3UN8 - chains Z and a of the 28 polymer chains in the assembly; structure by X-ray diffraction, 2.70 A resolution.

# Chain Z
Protein: Proteasome component C5
From: Saccharomyces cerevisiae
Notes: EC 3.4.25.1
UniProt: P23724 (PSB1_YEAST); residues 1-222 here correspond to UniProt positions 20-241 (UniProt number = residue number + 19)
Sequence (222 residues; each row starts with the number of its first residue):
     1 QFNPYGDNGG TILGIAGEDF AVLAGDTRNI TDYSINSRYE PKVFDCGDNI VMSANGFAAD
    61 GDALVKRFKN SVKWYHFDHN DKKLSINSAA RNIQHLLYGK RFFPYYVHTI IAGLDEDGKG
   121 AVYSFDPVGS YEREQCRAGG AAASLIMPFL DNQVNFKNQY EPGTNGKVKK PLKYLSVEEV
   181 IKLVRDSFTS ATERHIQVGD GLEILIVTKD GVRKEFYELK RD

# Chain a
Protein: Proteasome component PRE4
From: Saccharomyces cerevisiae
Notes: EC 3.4.25.1
UniProt: P30657 (PSB4_YEAST); residues 1-233 here correspond to UniProt positions 34-266 (UniProt number = residue number + 33)
Sequence (233 residues; row label = number of the first residue in the row):
     1 TQQPIVTGTS VISMKYDNGV IIAADNLGSY GSLLRFNGVE RLIPVGDNTV VGISGDISDM
    61 QHIERLLKDL VTENAYDNPL ADAEEALEPS YIFEYLATVM YQRRSKMNPL WNAIIVAGVQ
   121 SNGDQFLRYV NLLGVTYSSP TLATGFGAHM ANPLLRKVVD RESDIPKTTV QVAEEAIVNA
   181 MRVLYYRDAR SSRNFSLAII DKNTGLTFKK NLQVENMKWD FAKDIKGYGT QKI

# Interface between chain Z and chain a
Residue-residue contacts - 42 pairs, chain Z then chain a:
  Gln1(Z) with Thr1(a), hydrogen bond; Met107(a)
  Phe2(Z) with Thr1(a); Arg104(a); Pro109(a), hydrophobic; Trp111(a), hydrophobic; Leu132(a), hydrophobic
  Asn3(Z) with Leu133(a)
  Pro4(Z) with Arg104(a), hydrogen bond (backbone-side chain); Met107(a), hydrophobic; Leu133(a)
  Tyr5(Z) with Leu133(a)
  Asn8(Z) with Val135(a)
  Asn29(Z) with Tyr137(a)
  Ser34(Z) with His149(a), hydrogen bond
  Ile35(Z) with Arg156(a), hydrogen bond (backbone-side chain)
  Asn36(Z) with Tyr137(a); Ser139(a)
  Ser37(Z) with Ser138(a), hydrogen bond (side chain-backbone)
  Tyr39(Z) with Ser138(a)
  Glu40(Z) with Arg128(a), salt bridge; Thr136(a); Tyr137(a); Ser138(a), hydrogen bond (side chain-backbone)
  Phe57(Z) with Arg104(a); Leu133(a); Val135(a), hydrophobic
  Ala59(Z) with Tyr101(a); Leu133(a); Gly134(a); Val135(a)
  Asp60(Z) with Tyr101(a), hydrogen bond; Arg104(a), salt bridge
  Asp62(Z) with Thr136(a), hydrogen bond
  Ala63(Z) with Tyr101(a)
  Lys66(Z) with Glu94(a), salt bridge
  Phe103(Z) with Arg104(a); Ser105(a)
  Tyr105(Z) with Tyr101(a)
  Glu218(Z) with Arg161(a), salt bridge
  Arg221(Z) with Asp160(a), salt bridge; Arg161(a)
Interface residues without a listed pair, chain Z (25 interface residues in all): Arg38, Ala58
Interface residues without a listed pair, chain a (22 interface residues in all): Leu142

# In short
25 residues of chain Z face 22 of chain a across their interface, with 8 hydrogen bonds and 5 salt bridges.
Polar contacts include Glu40(Z)-Arg128(a), Asp60(Z)-Arg104(a) and Lys66(Z)-Glu94(a).
Chain Z is Proteasome component C5 and chain a is Proteasome component PRE4, both from Saccharomyces
cerevisiae; the structure, Yeast 20S proteasome in complex with PR-957 (epoxide), was determined by X-ray
diffraction together with 3UN4 from the same study.
